PDB entry 1I94 | X-ray diffraction, 3.20 A resolution | chains A and E of the 21 polymer chains in the assembly

Chain A:
Molecule: 16S RRNA
Organism: Thermus thermophilus
Sequence (1514 nucleotides; row label = number of the first residue in the row):
     2 UGUUGGAGAG UUUGAUCCUG GCUCAGGGUG AACGCUGGCG GCGUGCCUAA GACAUGCAAG
    62 UCGUGCGGGC CGCGGGGUUU UACUCCGUGG UCAGCGGCGG ACGGGUGAGU AACGCGUGGG
   122 UGACCUACCC GGAAGAGGGG GACAACCCGG GGAAACUCGG GCUAAUCCCC CAUGUGGACC
   182 CGCCCCUUGG GGUGUGUCCA AAGGGCUUUG CCCGCUUCCG GAUGGGCCCG CGUCCCAUCA
   242 GCUAGUUGGU GGGGUAAUGG CCCACCAAGG CGACGACGGG UAGCCGGUCU GAGAGGAUGG
   302 CCGGCCACAG GGGCACUGAG ACACGGGCCC CACUCCUACG GGAGGCAGCA GUUAGGAAUC
   362 UUCCGCAAUG GGCGCAAGCC UGACGGAGCG ACGCCGCUUG GAGGAAGAAG CCCUUCGGGG
   422 UGUAAACUCC UGAACCCGGG ACGAAACCCC CGACGAGGGG ACUGACGGUA CCGGGGUAAU
   482 AGCGCCGGCC AACUCCGUGC CAGCAGCCGC GGUAAUACGG AGGGCGCGAG CGUUACCCGG
   542 AUUCACUGGG CGUAAAGGGC GUGUAGGCGG CCUGGGGCGU CCCAUGUGAA AGACCACGGC
   602 UCAACCGUGG GGGAGCGUGG GAUACGCUCA GGCUAGACGG UGGGAGAGGG UGGUGGAAUU
   662 CCCGGAGUAG CGGUGAAAUG CGCAGAUACC GGGAGGAACG CCGAUGGCGA AGGCAGCCAC
   722 CUGGUCCACC CGUGACGCUG AGGCGCGAAA GCGUGGGGAG CAAACCGGAU UAGAUACCCG
   782 GGUAGUCCAC GCCCUAAACG AUGCGCGCUA GGUCUCUGGG UCUCCUGGGG GCCGAAGCUA
   842 ACGCGUUAAG CGCGCCGCCU GGGGAGUACG GCCGCAAGGC UGAAACUCAA AGGAAUUGAC
   902 GGGGGCCCGC ACAAGCGGUG GAGCAUGUGG UUUAAUUCGA AGCAACGCGA AGAACCUUAC
   962 CAGGCCUUGA CAUGCUAGGG AACCCGGGUG AAAGCCUGGG GUGCCCCGCG AGGGGAGCCC
  1022 UAGCACAGGU GCUGCAUGGC CGUCGUCAGC UCGUGCCGUG AGGUGUUGGG UUAAGUCCCG
  1082 CAACGAGCGC AACCCCCGCC GUUAGUUGCC AGCGGUUCGG CCGGGCACUC UAACGGGACU
  1142 GCCCGCGAAA GCGGGAGGAA GGAGGGGACG ACGUCUGGUC AGCAUGGCCC UUACGGCCUG
  1202 GGCGACACAC GUGCUACAAU GCCCACUACA AAGCGAUGCC ACCCGGCAAC GGGGAGCUAA
  1262 UCGCAAAAAG GUGGGCCCAG UUCGGAUUGG GGUCUGCAAC CCGACCCCAU GAAGCCGGAA
  1322 UCGCUAGUAA UCGCGGAUCA GCCAUGCCGC GGUGAAUACG UUCCCGGGCC UUGUACACAC
  1382 CGCCCGUCAC GCCAUGGGAG CGGGCUCUAC CCGAAGUCGC CGGGAGCCUA CGGGCAGGCG
  1442 CCGAGGGUAG GGCCCGUGAC UGGGGCGAAG UCGUAACAAG GUAGCUGUAC CGGAAGGUGC
  1502 GGCUGGAUCA CCUC
Metal / ion sites: Mg2+ site 1 near G21 (its only coordinating residue here); Mg2+ site 2: C67, A166; Mg2+ site 3 near G78 (its only coordinating residue here); Mg2+ site 4 near C93 (its only coordinating residue here); Mg2+ site 5 near G104 (its only coordinating residue here); Mg2+ site 6: G183, C184; Mg2+ site 7 near G190 (its only coordinating residue here); Mg2+ site 8: G294, G541; Mg2+ site 9 near A377 (its only coordinating residue here); Mg2+ site 10: C526, G527; Mg2+ site 11: A555, A557; Mg2+ site 12: C579, G580; 11 more Mg2+ sites not listed
Small-molecule neighbours: octadecatungstenyl diphosphate (WO2): A16, C511, U1177, C1379

Chain E:
Protein: 30S ribosomal protein S5
Organism: Thermus thermophilus
Reference sequence: P27152 (RS5_THETH); residues 2-162 here correspond to UniProt positions 1-161 (UniProt number = residue number - 1)
Chain sequence (161 residues; each row starts with the number of its first residue):
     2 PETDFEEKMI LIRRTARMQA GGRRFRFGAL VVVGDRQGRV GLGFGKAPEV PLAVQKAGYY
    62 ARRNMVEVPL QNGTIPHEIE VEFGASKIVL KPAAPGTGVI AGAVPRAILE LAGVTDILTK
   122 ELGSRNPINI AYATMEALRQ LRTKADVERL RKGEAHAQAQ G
Unresolved in the structure: 158-162
Metal / ion sites: Mg2+: Thr-120, Lys-121, Glu-122
Small-molecule neighbours: octadecatungstenyl diphosphate (WO2): Arg-152, Lys-153, Gly-154, Glu-155, Ala-156, His-157

Chain A / chain E interface:
Residue-residue contacts (29):
  G6(A) / Ala-94(E)  base contact
  G6(A) / Ala-95(E)  hydrogen bond to the base
  G7(A) / Thr-120(E)  hydrogen bond to the sugar
  G7(A) / Lys-121(E)  base contact
  A8(A) / Ala-102(E)  hydrogen bond to the sugar
  A8(A) / Gly-103(E)  hydrogen bond to the sugar
  G9(A) / Gly-103(E)  phosphate contact
  G9(A) / Glu-122(E)  phosphate contact
  A10(A) / Arg-126(E)  phosphate contact
  G15(A) / Ala-17(E)  base contact
  G15(A) / Arg-18(E)  base contact
  A16(A) / Thr-16(E)  hydrogen bond to the sugar
  A16(A) / Ala-17(E)  sugar contact
  C19(A) / Ala-86(E)  phosphate contact
  C19(A) / Ser-125(E)  phosphate contact
  U20(A) / Ala-86(E)  phosphate contact
  U543(A) / Leu-123(E)  sugar contact
  A841(A) / Gly-85(E)  phosphate contact
  U898(A) / Met-19(E)  hydrogen bond to the sugar
  G899(A) / Met-19(E)  sugar contact
  G899(A) / Gln-20(E)  hydrogen bond to the sugar
  G899(A) / Ala-21(E)  phosphate contact
  A900(A) / Ala-21(E)  phosphate contact
  A1062(A) / Thr-16(E)  phosphate contact
  G1063(A) / Thr-16(E)  phosphate contact
  G1063(A) / Arg-27(E)  phosphate contact
  U1175(A) / Gly-22(E)  sugar contact
  C1176(A) / Gly-22(E)  phosphate contact
  A1380(A) / Gln-20(E)  hydrogen bond to the base
Also at the interface, not in a pair above, chain A (20 interface residues in all): G1174
Also at the interface, not in a pair above, chain E (24 interface residues in all): Gly-23, Thr-98, Ile-101, Asn-127

In short:
20 residues of chain A face 24 of chain E across their interface, with 8 hydrogen bonds. Polar pairs include
G6(A)/Ala-95(E), A1380(A)/Gln-20(E) and G7(A)/Thr-120(E). Chain A binds octadecatungstenyl diphosphate.
Ligands of chain E: octadecatungstenyl diphosphate. C67(A) and A166(A) coordinate Mg2+ site 2.
Chain A is 16S RRNA and chain E is 30S ribosomal protein S5, both from Thermus thermophilus; the structure,
Crystal structures of the small ribosomal subunit with tetracycline, edeine and IF3, was determined by X-ray
diffraction together with 1I95, 1I96 and 1I97 from the same study.
